PDB entry 6Y2J | X-ray diffraction, 2.89 A resolution | chains AAA and BBB

[Chain AAA (and BBB)]
Molecule: 3-oxoacyl-[acyl-carrier-protein] synthase 1
Source organism: Mycobacterium tuberculosis H37Rv
Notes: EC 2.3.1.41; chain BBB of this document is another copy of the same molecule, construct and numbering; everything in this record applies to it too
UniProt: P9WQD9 (FAB1_MYCTU); numbering as in UniProt (aligned over 2-416)
Amino-acid sequence (435 residues; each row starts with the number of its first residue; numbers below 1 keep their minus sign (Met-18 is residue -18)):
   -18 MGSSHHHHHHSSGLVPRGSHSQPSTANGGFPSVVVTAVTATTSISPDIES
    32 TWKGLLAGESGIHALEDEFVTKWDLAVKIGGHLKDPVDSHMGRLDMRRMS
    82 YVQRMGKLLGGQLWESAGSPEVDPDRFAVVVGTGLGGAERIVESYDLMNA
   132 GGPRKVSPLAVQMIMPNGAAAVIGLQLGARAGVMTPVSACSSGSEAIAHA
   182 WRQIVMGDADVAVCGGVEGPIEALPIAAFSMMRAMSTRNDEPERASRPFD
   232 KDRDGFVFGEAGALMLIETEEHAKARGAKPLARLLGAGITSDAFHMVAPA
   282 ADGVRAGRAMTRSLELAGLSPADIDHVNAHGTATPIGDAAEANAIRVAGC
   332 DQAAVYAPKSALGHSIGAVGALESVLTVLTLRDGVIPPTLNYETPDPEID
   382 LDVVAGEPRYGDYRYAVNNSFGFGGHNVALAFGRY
Not modelled in the structure: -18 to 1
Differences from the reference sequence: initiating methionine (-18); expression tag (-17 to 1)
UniProt features mapped onto this chain:
  - active site (For beta-ketoacyl synthase activity): Cys171, His311, His345
  - binding site (substrate): His311, His345
  - site (Interacts with the inhibitor thiolactomycin): Cys171, His311, His345
  - mutagenesis: Asp66 (D66N: Increases resistance to isoniazid), Cys171 (C171A: Loss of activity with hexadecanoyl-CoA; C171Q: Mimics structural changes caused by acyl-enzyme formation), Gly269 (G269S: Increases resistance to isoniazid), His311 (H311A: Loss of activity with hexadecanoyl-CoA), Gly312 (G312S: Increases resistance to isoniazid), Lys340 (K340A: Loss of activity with hexadecanoyl-CoA), His345 (H345A: Loss of activity with hexadecanoyl-CoA), Phe413 (F413L: Increases resistance to isoniazid)
Metal / ion sites: Na+: Asn309, Ala310, Glu354, Asn399, Asn400
Residues lining bound ligands: O6W (4,4,4-tris(fluoranyl)-N-isoquinolin-6-yl-butane-1-sulfonamide): Leu116, Gly117, Ala119, Glu120, Glu199, Gly200, Pro201, Ile202, Glu203, Pro206, Phe210, Phe239, Gly240, Glu241, His345, Ser346, Ile347

[Chain AAA / chain BBB interface]
Pairs across the interface - 139 pairs, chain AAA then chain BBB:
  Trp54(AAA) with Met129(BBB); Asn130(BBB); Gly133(BBB); Pro134(BBB)
  Leu56(AAA) with Pro134(BBB), hydrophobic
  Gln84(AAA) with Met277(BBB)
  Asp106(AAA) with Arg286(BBB), salt bridge
  Gly115(AAA) with Pro147(BBB)
  Leu116(AAA) with Ile122(BBB), hydrophobic; Ile145(BBB), hydrophobic; Pro147(BBB)
  Ile122(AAA) with Ala119(BBB), hydrophobic
  Val123(AAA) with Tyr126(BBB), hydrophobic
  Ser125(AAA) with Leu205(BBB)
  Tyr126(AAA) with Val123(BBB); Asp127(BBB), hydrogen bond; Leu205(BBB), hydrophobic
  Asp127(AAA) with Tyr126(BBB), hydrogen bond
  Met129(AAA) with Trp54(BBB); Ala204(BBB), hydrophobic; Leu205(BBB), hydrophobic; Ala208(BBB), hydrophobic
  Asn130(AAA) with Trp54(BBB)
  Gly133(AAA) with Trp54(BBB)
  Pro134(AAA) with Trp54(BBB); Leu56(BBB), hydrophobic; Ala208(BBB), hydrophobic; Met212(BBB)
  Arg135(AAA) with Met212(BBB), hydrogen bond
  Val137(AAA) with Leu205(BBB), hydrophobic; Ala208(BBB), hydrophobic; Ala209(BBB), hydrophobic; Met212(BBB)
  Pro139(AAA) with Met212(BBB); Met213(BBB)
  Val142(AAA) with Ala209(BBB), hydrophobic; Met213(BBB), hydrophobic
  Gln143(AAA) with Met277(BBB); Val278(BBB)
  Ile145(AAA) with Leu116(BBB), hydrophobic
  Met146(AAA) with Met277(BBB), hydrophobic; Phe404(BBB)
  Pro147(AAA) with Gly115(BBB); Leu116(BBB); Val168(BBB), hydrophobic
  Asn148(AAA) with Val168(BBB); Ser169(BBB); Ala170(BBB); Phe404(BBB), hydrogen bond (side chain-backbone); His407(BBB), hydrogen bond
  Gly149(AAA) with Met277(BBB)
  Ala152(AAA) with Met277(BBB), hydrophobic
  Val153(AAA) with Met277(BBB)
  Leu156(AAA) with Ala274(BBB); Phe275(BBB); Met277(BBB), hydrophobic
  Gly159(AAA) with Ala274(BBB)
  Ala160(AAA) with Ser272(BBB), hydrogen bond (backbone-side chain); Ala274(BBB)
  Arg161(AAA) with Thr271(BBB); Ser272(BBB), hydrogen bond (backbone-backbone); Asp273(BBB), hydrogen bond (side chain-backbone); Ala274(BBB), hydrogen bond (side chain-backbone); Arg286(BBB), hydrogen bond (backbone-side chain)
  Ala162(AAA) with Ile270(BBB); Ser272(BBB)
  Gly163(AAA) with Thr271(BBB); Ser272(BBB), hydrogen bond (backbone-side chain)
  Val164(AAA) with Ser272(BBB); His407(BBB), hydrogen bond (backbone-side chain)
  Met165(AAA) with Glu176(BBB); His180(BBB)
  Thr166(AAA) with Thr166(BBB); Pro167(BBB); Val168(BBB), hydrogen bond (backbone-backbone)
  Pro167(AAA) with Thr166(BBB)
  Val168(AAA) with Pro147(BBB), hydrophobic; Asn148(BBB); Thr166(BBB), hydrogen bond (backbone-backbone)
  Ala170(AAA) with Asn148(BBB)
  Glu176(AAA) with Met165(BBB)
  His180(AAA) with Met165(BBB)
  Arg183(AAA) with Gln184(BBB), hydrogen bond; Met187(BBB)
  Gln184(AAA) with Arg183(BBB), hydrogen bond; Ile270(BBB)
  Met187(AAA) with Trp182(BBB), hydrophobic; Arg183(BBB); Arg293(BBB), hydrogen bond (backbone-side chain)
  Gly188(AAA) with Arg293(BBB)
  Asp189(AAA) with Arg183(BBB), salt bridge; Arg293(BBB), salt bridge
  Ala204(AAA) with Met129(BBB), hydrophobic
  Leu205(AAA) with Ser125(BBB); Tyr126(BBB); Met129(BBB), hydrophobic; Val137(BBB), hydrophobic
  Ala208(AAA) with Met129(BBB), hydrophobic; Pro134(BBB)
  Ala209(AAA) with Val137(BBB), hydrophobic; Val142(BBB), hydrophobic
  Met212(AAA) with Pro134(BBB); Arg135(BBB); Val137(BBB); Pro139(BBB)
  Met213(AAA) with Pro139(BBB)
  Ile270(AAA) with Ala162(BBB); Gln184(BBB)
  Thr271(AAA) with Arg161(BBB); Gly163(BBB)
  Ser272(AAA) with Ala160(BBB), hydrogen bond (side chain-backbone); Arg161(BBB), hydrogen bond (backbone-backbone); Ala162(BBB); Gly163(BBB), hydrogen bond (side chain-backbone); Val164(BBB)
  Asp273(AAA) with Arg161(BBB), hydrogen bond (backbone-side chain)
  Ala274(AAA) with Gly155(BBB); Leu156(BBB); Gly159(BBB); Ala160(BBB); Arg161(BBB), hydrogen bond (backbone-side chain)
  Phe275(AAA) with Leu156(BBB)
  His276(AAA) with Leu156(BBB)
  Met277(AAA) with Gln84(BBB); Gln143(BBB); Met146(BBB), hydrophobic; Ala152(BBB), hydrophobic; Val153(BBB), hydrophobic
  Val278(AAA) with Gln143(BBB)
  Arg286(AAA) with Asp106(BBB), salt bridge; Arg161(BBB), hydrogen bond (side chain-backbone)
  Arg293(AAA) with Met187(BBB), hydrogen bond (side chain-backbone); Gly188(BBB); Asp189(BBB), salt bridge
  Phe404(AAA) with Met146(BBB); Asn148(BBB), hydrogen bond (backbone-side chain)
  Gly405(AAA) with Ala152(BBB)
  His407(AAA) with Asn148(BBB), hydrogen bond; Val164(BBB), hydrogen bond (side chain-backbone)
Also at the interface, not in a pair above, chain AAA (74 interface residues in all): Ala119, Ser138, Ala141, Gly155, Ser169, Trp182, Val186, Phe210
Also at the interface, not in a pair above, chain BBB (73 interface residues in all): Phe11, Gly149, Val186, Phe210, His276, Gly405

[Overview]
Chain AAA and chain BBB form an interface of 74 and 73 residues respectively; the contacts include 27 hydrogen
bonds and 5 salt bridges. Among the polar pairs are Asp106(AAA)-Arg286(BBB), Asp189(AAA)-Arg183(BBB) and
Asp189(AAA)-Arg293(BBB). Bound to chain AAA: compound O6W.
Both chains are 3-oxoacyl-[acyl-carrier-protein] synthase 1 (Mycobacterium tuberculosis H37Rv). Entry 6Y2J
(Crystal structure of M. tuberculosis KasA in complex with
4,4,4-trifluoro-N-(isoquinolin-6-yl)butane-1-sulfonamide) was determined by X-ray diffraction together with
6Y2I from the same study.
